6RFS - chains D and 1 of the 41 polymer chains in the assembly; structure by electron microscopy, 4.04 A resolution (low resolution: residue-level contacts below are approximate; hydrogen-bond / salt-bridge calls are withheld).

# Chain D
Name: Subunit NIMM of NADH:Ubiquinone Oxidoreductase (Complex I)
Source organism: Yarrowia lipolytica
Reference sequence: A0A1D8NC63 (A0A1D8NC63_YARLL); residue numbers follow UniProt; this construct covers 1-87
Amino-acid sequence (87 residues; numbered 1 to 87; the number before each row is that of its first residue):
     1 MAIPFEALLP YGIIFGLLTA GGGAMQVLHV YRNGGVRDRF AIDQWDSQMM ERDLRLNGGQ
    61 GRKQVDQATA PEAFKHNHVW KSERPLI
Not modelled in the structure: 1

# Chain 1
Name: Subunit NU1M of NADH:Ubiquinone Oxidoreductase (Complex I)
Source organism: Yarrowia lipolytica
Notes: EC 7.1.1.2
Reference sequence: S5U3V2 (S5U3V2_YARLL); numbering as in UniProt (aligned over 1-341)
Amino-acid sequence (341 residues; row label = number of the first residue in the row):
     1 MIINIVEILI FLVCVLFSVA YLTVAERKTL AYMQRRLGPN FVGYYGLLQA FADAVKLLLK
    61 EIVLPKESNY IILVISPLIT LITALIGWVV IPLGPGITLG ELNLGILFSL AIGSLGVFGS
   121 LLSGWSSNSK YSLLGSIRST AQLISYELIL TSIFIIIIMF VSSLNITTII ETQRVVWYCI
   181 PLLPLLLIFF IASVAETARP PFDLTESESE LVAGYFTEYS GSPFVFFFLA EYSNIILISA
   241 FNGYLLLGGY LSFNYSYLFN ILFNDYSYVS FLFEGLINSS AYAIKLVFLM FSFIWVRAAF
   301 PRFTYDNLIN FCWIILLPLL FGIFLIIPST LYIFDSFPTL I
Not modelled in the structure: 341

# Chain D / chain 1 interface
Contacting residue pairs - 66 pairs, chain D then chain 1:
  Pro4(D) with Tyr32(1)
  Glu6(D) with Lys28(1); Tyr32(1); Leu37(1)
  Ala7(D) with Lys28(1); Tyr32(1)
  Leu9(D) with Tyr45(1)
  Pro10(D) with Tyr21(1); Ala25(1); Leu47(1)
  Tyr11(D) with Ala25(1); Thr29(1); Val287(1); Met290(1); Ile294(1)
  Ile13(D) with Leu47(1)
  Ile14(D) with Ser18(1); Leu22(1); Met290(1)
  Phe15(D) with Ser280(1); Ala283(1); Ile284(1)
  Leu17(D) with Cys14(1); Phe17(1); Ser18(1)
  Leu18(D) with Cys14(1); Ser279(1); Ala283(1); Leu286(1)
  Thr19(D) with Leu276(1); Ser279(1); Ser280(1)
  Gly21(D) with Cys14(1); Leu93(1)
  Gly22(D) with Leu93(1); Ser279(1)
  Ala24(D) with Ile10(1)
  Met25(D) with Glu7(1); Ile10(1); Leu93(1); Ile97(1)
  Gln26(D) with Ile97(1); Phe271(1); Gly275(1)
  Val27(D) with Leu272(1)
  Leu28(D) with Glu7(1); Ile10(1)
  His29(D) with Glu7(1); Ile97(1); Thr98(1)
  Val30(D) with Phe271(1)
  Arg32(D) with Ile3(1); Asn4(1); Glu7(1)
  Gly35(D) with Phe271(1)
  Arg37(D) with Phe271(1); Glu274(1)
  Asp38(D) with Ile97(1)
  Phe40(D) with Gly96(1); Glu101(1); Asn165(1); Thr167(1)
  Ala41(D) with Glu101(1); Asn165(1)
  Ile42(D) with Glu101(1); Asn103(1)
Also at the interface, not in a pair above, chain D (31 interface residues in all): Gly23, Tyr31, Arg39
Also at the interface, not in a pair above, chain 1 (47 interface residues in all): Val6, Phe11, Val24, Glu26, Asn40, Pro95, Thr168, Glu171, Tyr268, Phe291

# Summary
31 residues of chain D face 47 of chain 1 across their interface.
Here chain D is Subunit NIMM of NADH:Ubiquinone Oxidoreductase (Complex I) and chain 1 is Subunit NU1M of
NADH:Ubiquinone Oxidoreductase (Complex I), both from Yarrowia lipolytica. Entry 6RFS (Cryo-EM structure of a
respiratory complex I mutant lacking NDUFS4) was determined by electron microscopy (same publication as 6RFQ
and 6RFR).
